7D8D - chains A and D; structure by X-ray diffraction, 1.05 A resolution.

== Chain A ==
Protein: Alpha N-terminal protein methyltransferase 1
From: Saccharomyces cerevisiae
Notes: EC 2.1.1.244
Reference sequence: P38340 (NTM1_YEAST); numbering as in UniProt (aligned over 1-232)
Amino-acid sequence (232 residues; each row starts with the number of its first residue):
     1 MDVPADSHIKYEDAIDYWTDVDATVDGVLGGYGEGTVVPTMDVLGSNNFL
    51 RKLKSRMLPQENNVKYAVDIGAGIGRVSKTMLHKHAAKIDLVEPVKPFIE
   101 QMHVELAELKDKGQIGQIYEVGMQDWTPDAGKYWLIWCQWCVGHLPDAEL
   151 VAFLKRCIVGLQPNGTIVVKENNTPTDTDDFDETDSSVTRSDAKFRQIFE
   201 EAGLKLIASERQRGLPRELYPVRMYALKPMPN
Small-molecule neighbours: S-adenosylhomocysteine (SAH): Ile15, Trp18, Val28, Leu29, Ile70, Gly71, Ala72, Gly73, Arg76, Val77, Glu93, Pro94, Val95, Phe98, Gly122, Met123, Gln124, Gln139, Trp140, Cys141, His144, Leu145

== Chain D ==
Protein: Rps25A-peptide
Reference sequence: Q3E792 (RS25A_YEAST); residues 10-15 here correspond to UniProt positions 2-7 (UniProt number = residue number - 8)
Amino-acid sequence (6 residues; each row starts with the number of its first residue):
    10 PPKQQL

== Interface between chain A and chain D ==
Contacting residue pairs (22):
  Trp18(A) - Pro10(D)
  Val28(A) - Pro10(D)
  Leu29(A) - Pro11(D)
  Tyr32(A) - Gln13(D)  hydrogen bond
  Trp140(A) - Pro10(D)
  Trp140(A) - Pro11(D)
  Asn172(A) - Pro10(D)  hydrogen bond (side chain-backbone)
  Asn172(A) - Pro11(D)
  Pro175(A) - Gln14(D)
  Asp180(A) - Leu15(D)
  Asp182(A) - Lys12(D)  salt bridge
  Asp185(A) - Lys12(D)  salt bridge
  Ser187(A) - Lys12(D)  hydrogen bond
  Glu218(A) - Gln13(D)
  Glu218(A) - Gln14(D)  hydrogen bond (backbone-backbone)
  Leu219(A) - Lys12(D)
  Leu219(A) - Gln13(D)
  Tyr220(A) - Lys12(D)  hydrogen bond (backbone-backbone)
  Tyr220(A) - Gln13(D)
  Tyr220(A) - Gln14(D)
  Tyr220(A) - Leu15(D)
  Pro221(A) - Gln14(D)
Also at the interface, not in a pair above, chain A (17 interface residues in all): Gly30, Val38

== Overview ==
17 residues of chain A face 6 of chain D across their interface; the contacts include 5 hydrogen bonds and 2
salt bridges. Among the polar pairs are Asp182(A)-Lys12(D), Asp185(A)-Lys12(D) and Tyr32(A)-Gln13(D). Chain A
binds S-adenosylhomocysteine.
Here chain A is Alpha N-terminal protein methyltransferase 1 (Saccharomyces cerevisiae) and chain D is
Rps25A-peptide. Entry 7D8D (The crystal structure of ScNTM1 in complex with SAH and Rps25a hexapeptide) was
determined by X-ray diffraction together with 7D8F from the same study.
